PDB entry 8TXP | X-ray diffraction, 2.75 A resolution | chains B and H of the 4 polymer chains in the assembly

Chain B:
Protein: Hemagglutinin
Organism: Influenza A virus
Notes: fragment: HA2 subdomain
UniProt: I1ZFF9 (I1ZFF9_9INFA); residues 1-174 here correspond to UniProt positions 326-499 (UniProt number = residue number + 325)
Amino-acid sequence (177 residues; row label = number of the first residue in the row):
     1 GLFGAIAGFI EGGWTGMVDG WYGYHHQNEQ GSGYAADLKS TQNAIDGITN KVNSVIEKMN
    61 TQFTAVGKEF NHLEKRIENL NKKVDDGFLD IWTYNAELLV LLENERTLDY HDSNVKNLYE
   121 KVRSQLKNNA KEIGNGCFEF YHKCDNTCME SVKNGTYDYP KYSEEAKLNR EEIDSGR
Unresolved in the structure: 176-177
Sequence notes: expression tag (175-177)
Cystine bridges: Cys144-Cys148

Chain H:
Protein: GC_w13_A, Fab heavy chain
Organism: Homo sapiens
Notes: antibody fragment or engineered binder
Amino-acid sequence (225 residues; row label = number of the first residue in the row; numbering starts at 0):
     0 QVQLVQSGAE VKKPGSSVKV SCEASGVTFS SYAVSWVRQA PGQGLEWMGG IIPIVGTANY
    60 AQKFQGRVTI TADGLTSTVY MELSRLRSED TAVYFCAREA TWKGSSIGVL GIWGQGTMVT
   120 VSASTKGPSV FPLAPSSKST SGGTAALGCL VKDYFPEPVT VSWNSGALTS GVHTFPAVLQ
   180 SSGLYSLSSV VTVPSSSLGT QTYICNVNHK PSNTKVDKRV EPKSC
Unresolved in the structure: 0
Cystine bridges: Cys21-Cys95, Cys148-Cys204

Chain B / chain H interface:
Pairs across the interface (28; chain B residue first):
  Trp21(B) with Ile53(H), hydrophobic; Val54(H), hydrophobic
  Gln42(B) with Ile106(H)
  Ile45(B) with Ile53(H)
  Asp46(B) with Ser104(H), hydrogen bond (backbone-side chain); Ser105(H); Ile106(H), hydrogen bond (side chain-backbone)
  Ile48(B) with Ile53(H), hydrophobic
  Thr49(B) with Ser30(H), hydrogen bond (backbone-side chain); Tyr31(H); Ile53(H); Ser104(H)
  Asn50(B) with Gly103(H); Ser104(H), hydrogen bond (side chain-backbone)
  Val52(B) with Ser30(H)
  Asn53(B) with Ser29(H); Ser30(H), hydrogen bond (side chain-backbone); Tyr31(H)
  Ile56(B) with Phe28(H); Ser29(H)
  Glu57(B) with Val26(H); Phe28(H); Tyr31(H)
  Met59(B) with Phe28(H)
  Asn60(B) with Val26(H); Thr27(H), hydrogen bond
  Thr61(B) with Thr27(H); Phe28(H)
Interface residues without a listed pair, chain H (16 interface residues in all): Gly25, Ile51, Leu74, Lys102

Overview:
Chain B and chain H form an interface of 14 and 16 residues respectively, with 6 hydrogen bonds. Among the
polar pairs are Asp46(B)-Ser104(H), Asp46(B)-Ile106(H) and Thr49(B)-Ser30(H).
Chain B is Hemagglutinin (Influenza A virus) and chain H is GC_w13_A, Fab heavy chain (Homo sapiens); the
structure, Crystal structure of 05.GC.w13.01 Fab in complex with H1 HA from A/California/04/2009(H1N1), was
determined by X-ray diffraction together with 8TXM, 8TXT, 8TY7 and 8U44 from the same study.
